PDB entry 7JPO | electron microscopy, 3.20 A resolution | chains C and E of the 5 polymer chains in the assembly

# Chain C
Name: Origin recognition complex subunit 3
From: Homo sapiens
Reference sequence: Q9UBD5 (ORC3_HUMAN), isoform Q9UBD5-2; the construct has insertions or renumbered stretches relative to UniProt, so the offset changes along the chain: 1-501 = UniProt 1-501; 547-711 = UniProt 548-712
Chain sequence (712 residues; each row starts with the number of its first residue; note: 45 numbers in that range are skipped by the numbering (no residue carries them; nothing is unmodelled there); a row labelled like 501A-501Z holds insertion residues (501A, then the next letters in order)):
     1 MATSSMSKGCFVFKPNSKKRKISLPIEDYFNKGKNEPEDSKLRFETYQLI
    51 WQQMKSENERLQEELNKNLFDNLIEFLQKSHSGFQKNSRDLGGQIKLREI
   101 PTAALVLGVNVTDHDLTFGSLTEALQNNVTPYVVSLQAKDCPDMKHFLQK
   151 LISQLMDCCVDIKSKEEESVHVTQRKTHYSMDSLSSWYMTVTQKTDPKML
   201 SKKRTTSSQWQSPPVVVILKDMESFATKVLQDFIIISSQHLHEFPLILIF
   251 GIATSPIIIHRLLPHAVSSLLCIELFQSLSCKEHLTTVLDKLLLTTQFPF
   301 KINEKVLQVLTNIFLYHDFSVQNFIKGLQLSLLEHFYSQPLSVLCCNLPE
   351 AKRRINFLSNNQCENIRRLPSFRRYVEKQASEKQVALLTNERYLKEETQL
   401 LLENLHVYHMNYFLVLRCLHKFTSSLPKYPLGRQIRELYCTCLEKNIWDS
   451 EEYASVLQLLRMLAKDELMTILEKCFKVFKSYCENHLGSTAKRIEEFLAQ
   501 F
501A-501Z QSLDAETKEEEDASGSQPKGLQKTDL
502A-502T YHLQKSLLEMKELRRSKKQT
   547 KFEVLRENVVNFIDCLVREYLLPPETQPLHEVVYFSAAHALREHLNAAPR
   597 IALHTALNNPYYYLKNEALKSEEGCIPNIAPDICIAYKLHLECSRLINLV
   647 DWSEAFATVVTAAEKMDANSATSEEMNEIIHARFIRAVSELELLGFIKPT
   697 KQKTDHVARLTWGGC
Unresolved in the structure: 1-2, 88-96, 159-176, 194-211, 501A-501Z, 502A-502T, 618-623, 638-642, 661-671, 709-711
Curated features (UniProtKB/Swiss-Prot):
  - modified residue: Ser23 (Phosphoserine)
What the authors report for this chain:
  - conformationally variable residues (order/disorder transition): Lys86 to Gln94

# Chain E
Name: Origin recognition complex subunit 5
From: Homo sapiens
Reference sequence: O43913 (ORC5_HUMAN); numbering as in UniProt (aligned over 1-435)
Chain sequence (435 residues; each row starts with the number of its first residue):
     1 MPHLENVVLCRESQVSILQSLFGERHHFSFPSIFIYGHTASGKTYVTQTL
    51 LKTLELPHVFVNCVECFTLRLLLEQILNKLNHLSSSEDGCSTEITCETFN
   101 DFVRLFKQVTTAENLKDQTVYIVLDKAEYLRDMEANLLPGFLRLQELADR
   151 NVTVLFLSEIVWEKFRPNTGCFEPFVLYFPDYSIGNLQKILSHDHPPEYS
   201 ADFYAAYINILLGVFYTVCRDLKELRHLAVLNFPKYCEPVVKGEASERDT
   251 RKLWRNIEPHLKKAMQTVYLREISSSQWEKLQKDDTDPGQLKGLSAHTHV
   301 ELPYYSKFILIAAYLASYNPARTDKRFFLKHHGKIKKTNFLKKHEKTSNS
   351 LLGPKPFPLDRLLAILYSIVDSRVAPTANIFSQITSLVTLQLLTLVGHDD
   401 QLDGPKYKCTVSLDFIRAIARTVNFDIIKYLYDFL
Unresolved in the structure: 1-4, 86-91, 331-348, 434-435
Construct notes: conflict Ser350 (His in O43913)
Curated features (UniProtKB/Swiss-Prot):
  - binding site (ATP): Gly37 to Thr44

# Interface between chain C and chain E
Residue-residue contacts - 56 pairs, chain C then chain E:
  Glu99(C) - Arg271(E)  salt bridge
  Glu99(C) - Ser275(E)
  Val109(C) - Val300(E)  hydrophobic
  Val109(C) - Glu301(E)
  Met144(C) - Phe67(E)  hydrophobic
  Leu148(C) - Phe67(E)  hydrophobic
  His178(C) - Thr68(E)  hydrogen bond
  His178(C) - Leu71(E)
  Ser180(C) - Leu71(E)
  Asp182(C) - Glu65(E)
  Asp182(C) - Gln75(E)
  Glu223(C) - Thr389(E)
  Glu223(C) - Leu390(E)
  Glu223(C) - Gln391(E)  hydrogen bond (backbone-side chain)
  Ile235(C) - Val64(E)  hydrophobic
  Ile236(C) - Val64(E)
  Ile236(C) - Glu65(E)
  Gln239(C) - Asn62(E)
  Gln239(C) - Glu65(E)  hydrogen bond
  His240(C) - Glu65(E)  salt bridge
  Ala253(C) - Leu390(E)  hydrophobic
  Thr254(C) - Leu390(E)
  Ser255(C) - His297(E)
  Ile257(C) - Thr298(E)
  Arg261(C) - Gln391(E)  hydrogen bond (side chain-backbone)
  Arg261(C) - Thr410(E)  hydrogen bond
  His265(C) - Leu270(E)
  Ser269(C) - Arg271(E)
  Cys272(C) - Ser274(E)
  Ile273(C) - Gln277(E)
  Ile273(C) - Leu294(E)  hydrophobic
  Leu275(C) - His297(E)
  Lys282(C) - Glu301(E)  salt bridge
  Leu315(C) - Pro303(E)
  Leu315(C) - Tyr304(E)
  Tyr316(C) - Pro303(E)
  Tyr316(C) - Tyr304(E)  hydrogen bond (backbone-backbone)
  Tyr316(C) - Tyr305(E)  hydrogen bond (backbone-backbone)
  Tyr316(C) - Gln383(E)
  His317(C) - Pro303(E)
  His317(C) - Tyr305(E)
  His317(C) - Asn379(E)
  His317(C) - Ile380(E)
  His317(C) - Gln383(E)  hydrogen bond
  Asp318(C) - Pro303(E)
  Phe319(C) - Leu302(E)
  Phe319(C) - Pro303(E)
  Asn592(C) - Thr377(E)
  Asn592(C) - Asn379(E)  hydrogen bond
  Ala593(C) - Thr377(E)
  Ala593(C) - Ala378(E)  hydrogen bond (backbone-backbone)
  Arg596(C) - Tyr367(E)  hydrogen bond
  Arg596(C) - Pro376(E)
  Ile597(C) - Pro376(E)
  Lys694(C) - Asp403(E)  salt bridge
  Arg705(C) - Asp360(E)  salt bridge
Other interface residues (no listed pair), chain C (45 interface residues in all): Lys145, Met181, Asp232, Pro256, Ile258, Ile259, Glu274, Ser280, Cys281, Arg588, Ala594
Other interface residues (no listed pair), chain E (42 interface residues in all): Arg70, Tyr129, Ser276, His299, Ser306, Arg373, Leu392, Thr394

# Summary
45 residues of chain C face 42 of chain E across their interface, with 11 hydrogen bonds and 5 salt bridges.
Among the polar pairs are Glu99(C)-Arg271(E), His240(C)-Glu65(E) and Lys282(C)-Glu301(E). From UniProt: 8
ATP-binding residues on chain E. From the paper: conformational variability at Lys86(C).
Here chain C is Origin recognition complex subunit 3 and chain E is Origin recognition complex subunit 5, both
from Homo sapiens. Entry 7JPO (ORC-O1AAA: Human Origin Recognition Complex (ORC) with dynamic/unresolved ORC2
WH) was determined by electron microscopy together with 7JPP, 7JPR, 7JPS and 7JPQ from the same study.
